PDB entry 7RJD | electron microscopy, 3.20 A resolution | chains D and H of the 10 polymer chains in the assembly

Chain D:
Name: Ubiquinol--cytochrome-c reductase catalytic subunit
Organism: Candida albicans (strain SC5314 / ATCC MYA-2876)
UniProt: A0A1D8PHA3 (A0A1D8PHA3_CANAL); numbering as in UniProt (aligned over 1-288)
Sequence (288 residues; each row starts with the number of its first residue):
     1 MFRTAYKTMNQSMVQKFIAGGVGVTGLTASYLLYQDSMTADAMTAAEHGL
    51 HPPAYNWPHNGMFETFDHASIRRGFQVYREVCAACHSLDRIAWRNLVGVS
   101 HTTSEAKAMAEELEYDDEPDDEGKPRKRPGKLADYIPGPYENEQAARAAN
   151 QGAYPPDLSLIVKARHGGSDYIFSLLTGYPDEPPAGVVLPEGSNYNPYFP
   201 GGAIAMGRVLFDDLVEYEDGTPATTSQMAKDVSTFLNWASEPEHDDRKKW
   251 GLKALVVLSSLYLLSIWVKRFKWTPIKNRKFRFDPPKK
Not modelled in the structure: 1-42, 287-288
Covalently attached groups: heme c (HEC) linked to C82, C85
Bound ions: heme c Fe near H86 (its only coordinating residue here)
Residues lining bound ligands: heme c (HEC): V81, A84, H86, N150, A153, P155, P156, L158, I161, R165, Y171, I172, L175, L176, F199, I204, A205, M206, V209, L210, V232, L236
Swiss-Prot annotation at these positions:
  - binding site (heme c): C82, C85, H86

Chain H:
Name: Ubiquinol--cytochrome-c reductase subunit 6
Organism: Candida albicans (strain SC5314 / ATCC MYA-2876)
UniProt: A0A1D8PJT8 (A0A1D8PJT8_CANAL); residue numbers follow UniProt; this construct covers 1-135
Sequence (135 residues; each row starts with the number of its first residue):
     1 MSFFRDLLESVVPTAYAEEPVEDVEVEQPEDAPEEEVSEETVEEEEEDDE
    51 DDDEDDEEEEETADPLDTLREECTKTAACKPFDHHFHECIERVTKEQEEP
   101 DYEHKHYKEDCIEEFFHLQHCVNDCVAPRLFNRLK
Not modelled in the structure: 1-62, 135
Disulfides: C89-C111
Differences from the reference sequence: conflict E47 (Asp in A0A1D8PJT8)

Interface between chain D and chain H:
Contacting residue pairs (42; chain D residue first):
  A45(D) - F116(H)
  A46(D) - I112(H)  hydrophobic
  A46(D) - F116(H)  hydrophobic
  G49(D) - F116(H)
  L50(D) - F116(H)
  L50(D) - Q119(H)
  P53(D) - N123(H)
  P53(D) - A127(H)  hydrophobic
  A54(D) - A127(H)
  Y55(D) - A127(H)  hydrophobic
  Y55(D) - F131(H)  hydrophobic
  N56(D) - P128(H)  hydrogen bond (side chain-backbone)
  N56(D) - F131(H)
  W57(D) - F131(H)  hydrophobic
  F173(D) - F131(H)  hydrophobic
  T177(D) - L66(H)
  T177(D) - R70(H)  hydrogen bond (backbone-side chain)
  P180(D) - F115(H)  hydrophobic
  P184(D) - C111(H)
  P184(D) - F115(H)  hydrophobic
  A185(D) - I90(H)  hydrophobic
  A185(D) - V93(H)
  A185(D) - D110(H)
  A185(D) - C111(H)  hydrogen bond (backbone-backbone)
  G186(D) - V93(H)
  G186(D) - Q97(H)
  G186(D) - E109(H)
  G186(D) - D110(H)
  V187(D) - D110(H)
  Y195(D) - I112(H)
  Y195(D) - F116(H)
  P197(D) - F115(H)  hydrophobic
  P197(D) - F116(H)
  Y198(D) - N123(H)  hydrogen bond
  T224(D) - D64(H)
  T225(D) - D64(H)
  S226(D) - L66(H)
  S226(D) - L130(H)
  S226(D) - L134(H)
  Q227(D) - L134(H)
  K230(D) - F131(H)
  K230(D) - L134(H)  hydrogen bond (side chain-backbone)
Interface residues without a listed pair, chain D (28 interface residues in all): H51, P58, G178, D212
Interface residues without a listed pair, chain H (24 interface residues in all): P65, F86, Y102, H120, N132

Summary:
Chain D and chain H form an interface of 28 and 24 residues respectively, with 5 hydrogen bonds. Among the
polar pairs are N56(D)-P128(H), T177(D)-R70(H) and Y198(D)-N123(H). Heme c is covalently linked to C82(D).
From UniProt: 3 heme c-binding residues on chain D.
Chain D is Ubiquinol--cytochrome-c reductase catalytic subunit and chain H is Ubiquinol--cytochrome-c
reductase subunit 6, both from Candida albicans (strain SC5314 / ATCC MYA-2876); the structure, Complex III2
from Candida albicans, inhibitor free, Rieske head domain in c position, was determined by electron
microscopy, deposited together with 7RJA, 7RJB, 7RJC and 7RJE.
